PDB entry 8DH6 | electron microscopy, 2.94 A resolution | chains c and g of the 9 polymer chains in the assembly

Chain c:
Molecule: Cytochrome c oxidase subunit 3
Organism: Saccharomyces cerevisiae
Notes: EC 7.1.1.9
Reference sequence: P00420 (COX3_YEAST); residue numbers follow UniProt; this construct covers 1-269
Sequence (269 residues; each row starts with the number of its first residue):
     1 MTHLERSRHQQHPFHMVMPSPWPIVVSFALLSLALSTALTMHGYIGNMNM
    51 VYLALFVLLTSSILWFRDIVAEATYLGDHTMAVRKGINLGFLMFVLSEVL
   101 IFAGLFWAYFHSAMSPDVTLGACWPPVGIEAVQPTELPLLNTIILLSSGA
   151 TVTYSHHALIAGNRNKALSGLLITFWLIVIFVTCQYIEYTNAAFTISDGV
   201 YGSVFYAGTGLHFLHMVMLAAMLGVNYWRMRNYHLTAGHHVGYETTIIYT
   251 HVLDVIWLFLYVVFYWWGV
UniProt features mapped onto this chain:
  - natural variant: Val263 (V263T: In strain: D273-10B/A48)

Chain g:
Molecule: Cytochrome c oxidase subunit 7, mitochondrial
Organism: Saccharomyces cerevisiae
Reference sequence: P10174 (COX7_YEAST); residue numbers follow UniProt; this construct covers 2-60
Sequence (59 residues; numbered 2 to 60; the number before each row is that of its first residue):
     2 ANKVIQLQKIFQSSTKPLWWRHPRSALYLYPFYAIFAVAVVTPLLYIPNA
    52 IRGIKAKKA

Chain c / chain g interface:
Contacting residue pairs - 61 pairs, chain c then chain g:
  Met18(c) - Arg22(g)
  Pro19(c) - Trp20(g)
  Ser20(c) - Trp20(g)
  Pro21(c) - Trp20(g)
  Trp22(c) - Trp20(g)  hydrophobic
  Trp22(c) - Leu30(g)  hydrophobic
  Val25(c) - Phe33(g)  hydrophobic
  Val25(c) - Phe37(g)
  Phe28(c) - Phe37(g)  hydrophobic
  Phe28(c) - Val41(g)  hydrophobic
  Ser32(c) - Ala40(g)
  Ser32(c) - Pro44(g)
  Leu35(c) - Pro44(g)  hydrophobic
  Leu35(c) - Leu45(g)  hydrophobic
  Leu35(c) - Ile48(g)  hydrophobic
  Ser36(c) - Pro44(g)
  Leu39(c) - Pro44(g)
  Leu39(c) - Tyr47(g)  hydrophobic
  Leu39(c) - Ala51(g)  hydrophobic
  His42(c) - Lys56(g)  hydrogen bond (backbone-side chain)
  Gly43(c) - Lys56(g)
  Gly43(c) - Ala57(g)  hydrogen bond (backbone-backbone)
  Tyr44(c) - Ile55(g)
  Tyr44(c) - Lys56(g)
  Tyr44(c) - Ala57(g)
  Ile45(c) - Tyr47(g)  hydrophobic
  Ile45(c) - Ala57(g)
  Gly46(c) - Ala57(g)
  Met50(c) - Ala40(g)
  Met50(c) - Thr43(g)
  Met50(c) - Pro44(g)  hydrophobic
  Leu53(c) - Ile36(g)  hydrophobic
  Leu53(c) - Ala40(g)  hydrophobic
  Val57(c) - Phe33(g)
  Val57(c) - Ile36(g)  hydrophobic
  Val57(c) - Phe37(g)  hydrophobic
  Val57(c) - Ala40(g)  hydrophobic
  Thr60(c) - Phe33(g)
  Ser61(c) - Phe33(g)
  Leu64(c) - Phe33(g)  hydrophobic
  Arg67(c) - Trp20(g)  hydrogen bond (side chain-backbone)
  Arg67(c) - His23(g)
  Arg67(c) - Arg25(g)
  Arg67(c) - Ser26(g)  hydrogen bond
  Arg67(c) - Tyr29(g)
  Asp68(c) - Trp20(g)
  Ala71(c) - Phe12(g)  hydrophobic
  Glu72(c) - Leu19(g)
  Thr74(c) - Val5(g)
  Thr74(c) - Gln9(g)  hydrogen bond (backbone-side chain)
  Tyr75(c) - Val5(g)
  Tyr75(c) - Leu8(g)  hydrophobic
  Tyr75(c) - Gln9(g)
  Tyr75(c) - Gln13(g)  hydrogen bond (backbone-side chain)
  Leu76(c) - Phe12(g)  hydrophobic
  Leu76(c) - Leu19(g)  hydrophobic
  Leu76(c) - Arg22(g)
  Asn232(c) - Ala2(g)
  Asn232(c) - Val5(g)
  Tyr233(c) - Asn3(g)
  Tyr233(c) - Val5(g)
Also at the interface, not in a pair above, chain c (34 interface residues in all): Ala29, Phe56, His234
Also at the interface, not in a pair above, chain g (31 interface residues in all): Val39, Gly54

In short:
The interface between chain c and chain g involves 34 residues on one side and 31 on the other, with 6
hydrogen bonds. Among the polar pairs are His42(c)-Lys56(g), Arg67(c)-Trp20(g) and Arg67(c)-Ser26(g).
Here chain c is Cytochrome c oxidase subunit 3 and chain g is Cytochrome c oxidase subunit 7, mitochondrial,
both from Saccharomyces cerevisiae. Entry 8DH6 (Cryo-EM structure of Saccharomyces cerevisiae cytochrome c
oxidase (Complex IV) extracted in lipid nanodiscs) was determined by electron microscopy.
